9B1D - chains D and J of the 12 polymer chains in the assembly; structure by electron microscopy, 3.30 A resolution.

== Chain D ==
Protein: Vacuolar protein sorting-associated protein 71
From: Saccharomyces cerevisiae W303
UniProtKB: Q03433 (VPS71_YEAST); residue numbers follow UniProt; this construct covers 1-280
Chain sequence (280 residues; each row starts with the number of its first residue):
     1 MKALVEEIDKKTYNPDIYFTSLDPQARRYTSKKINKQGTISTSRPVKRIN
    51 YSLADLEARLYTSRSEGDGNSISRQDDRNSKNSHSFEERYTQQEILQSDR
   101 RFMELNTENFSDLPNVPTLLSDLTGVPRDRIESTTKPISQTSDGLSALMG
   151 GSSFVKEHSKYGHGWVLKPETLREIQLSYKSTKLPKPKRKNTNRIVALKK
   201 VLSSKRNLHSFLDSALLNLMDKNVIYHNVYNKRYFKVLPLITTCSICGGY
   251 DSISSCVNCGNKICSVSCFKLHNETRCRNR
Not modelled in the structure: 23-89, 139-164
Metal / ion sites: Zn2+ site 1: Cys-244, Cys-247, Cys-264, Cys-268; Zn2+ site 2: Cys-256, Asn-258, Cys-259, His-272
Curated features (UniProtKB/Swiss-Prot):
  - zinc finger: Cys-244 to Cys-277 (HIT-type)
  - binding site (Zn(2+)): Cys-244, Cys-247, Cys-256, Cys-259, Cys-264, Cys-268, His-272, Cys-277

== Chain J ==
Protein: RuvB-like protein 2
From: Saccharomyces cerevisiae W303
Notes: EC 3.6.4.12
UniProtKB: Q12464 (RUVB2_YEAST); residues 1-471 here = UniProt positions 1-471
Chain sequence (471 residues; each row starts with the number of its first residue):
     1 MSIQTSDPNETSDLKSLSLIAAHSHITGLGLDENLQPRPTSEGMVGQLQA
    51 RRAAGVILKMVQNGTIAGRAVLVAGPPSTGKTALAMGVSQSLGKDVPFTA
   101 IAGSEIFSLELSKTEALTQAFRKSIGIKIKEETELIEGEVVEIQIDRSIT
   151 GGHKQGKLTIKTTDMETIYELGNKMIDGLTKEKVLAGDVISIDKASGKIT
   201 KLGRSFARSRDYDAMGADTRFVQCPEGELQKRKTVVHTVSLHEIDVINSR
   251 TQGFLALFTGDTGEIRSEVRDQINTKVAEWKEEGKAEIVPGVLFIDEVHM
   301 LDIECFSFINRALEDEFAPIVMMATNRGVSKTRGTNYKSPHGLPLDLLDR
   351 SIIITTKSYNEQEIKTILSIRAQEEEVELSSDALDLLTKTGVETSLRYSS
   401 NLISVAQQIAMKRKNNTVEVEDVKRAYLLFLDSARSVKYVQENESQYIDD
   451 QGNVQISIAKSADPDAMDTTE
Not modelled in the structure: 1-15, 150-152, 206-221, 461-471
Metal / ion sites: Mg2+: Thr-82 (together with ADP)
Ligand contacts: ADP (adenosine-5'-diphosphate): Ala-22, His-23, His-25, Ile-26, Gly-43, Met-44, Val-45, Gln-47, Pro-76, Pro-77, Ser-78, Thr-79, Gly-80, Lys-81, Thr-82, Ala-83, Tyr-359, Ile-367, Arg-371, Leu-396, Arg-397
Curated features (UniProtKB/Swiss-Prot):
  - binding site (ATP): Gly-75 to Thr-82
  - mutagenesis: Gly-75 (G75A: Lethal), Gly-80 (G80A: Growth defect at 37 degrees Celsius), Lys-81 (K81A: Defect in snoRNA accumulation. Growth defect at 37 degrees Celsius; K81E: Lethal; K81R: Growth defect at 37 degrees Celsius), Asp-296 (D296N: Lethal), Glu-297 (E297G: Lethal)

== Chain D / chain J interface ==
Residue-residue contacts - 46 pairs, chain D then chain J:
  Lys-2(D) / Glu-182(J)  salt bridge
  Glu-6(D) / Lys-183(J)  salt bridge
  Asp-16(D) / Ile-145(J)
  Asp-16(D) / Asp-146(J)
  Asp-16(D) / Arg-147(J)  salt bridge
  Ile-17(D) / Ile-145(J)
  Tyr-18(D) / Ile-143(J)  hydrophobic
  Tyr-18(D) / Gln-144(J)
  Tyr-18(D) / Ile-145(J)  hydrogen bond (backbone-backbone)
  Tyr-18(D) / Lys-183(J)
  Tyr-18(D) / Val-184(J)  hydrogen bond (side chain-backbone)
  Phe-19(D) / Ile-143(J)
  Thr-20(D) / Val-141(J)
  Thr-20(D) / Glu-142(J)
  Thr-20(D) / Ile-143(J)  hydrogen bond (backbone-backbone)
  Thr-20(D) / Val-184(J)
  Thr-20(D) / Leu-185(J)
  Thr-20(D) / Ala-186(J)  hydrogen bond (side chain-backbone)
  Ser-21(D) / Val-141(J)
  Ser-21(D) / Glu-142(J)
  Ser-21(D) / Ala-186(J)
  Leu-22(D) / Val-140(J)
  Leu-22(D) / Val-141(J)
  Leu-22(D) / Gly-187(J)
  Asp-251(D) / Gln-230(J)
  Asp-251(D) / Arg-232(J)  salt bridge
  Ser-252(D) / Tyr-169(J)
  Ser-252(D) / Gln-230(J)  hydrogen bond
  Ile-253(D) / Tyr-169(J)
  Ser-254(D) / Thr-167(J)  hydrogen bond
  Ser-254(D) / Ile-168(J)
  Ser-254(D) / Tyr-169(J)
  Ser-255(D) / Thr-167(J)
  Ser-255(D) / Ile-168(J)  hydrogen bond (backbone-backbone)
  Ser-255(D) / Glu-170(J)
  Val-257(D) / Glu-166(J)
  Val-257(D) / Thr-167(J)
  Val-257(D) / Ile-168(J)  hydrophobic
  Ile-263(D) / Thr-167(J)
  Ser-265(D) / Met-165(J)
  Ser-265(D) / Glu-228(J)
  Val-266(D) / Asp-164(J)
  Val-266(D) / Met-165(J)  hydrogen bond (backbone-side chain)
  Phe-269(D) / Asp-164(J)
  Phe-269(D) / Met-165(J)  hydrophobic
  Phe-269(D) / Glu-166(J)
Interface residues without a listed pair, chain D (20 interface residues in all): Lys-262
Interface residues without a listed pair, chain J (26 interface residues in all): Thr-159, Leu-229

== Overview ==
20 residues of chain D and 26 residues of chain J are in contact; the contacts include 8 hydrogen bonds and 4
salt bridges. Polar contacts include Lys-2(D)/Glu-182(J), Glu-6(D)/Lys-183(J) and Asp-16(D)/Arg-147(J).
Ligands of chain J: ADP.
Here chain D is Vacuolar protein sorting-associated protein 71 and chain J is RuvB-like protein 2, both from
Saccharomyces cerevisiae W303. Entry 9B1D (Cryo-EM structure of native SWR1 bound to DNA (composite
structure)) was determined by electron microscopy together with 9B1E from the same study.
